PDB entry 7M50 | X-ray diffraction, 2.31 A resolution | chains E and II of the 39 polymer chains in the assembly

[Chain E (and II)]
Molecule: Coat protein
Source organism: Satellite tobacco mosaic virus
Notes: chain II of this document is another copy of the same molecule, construct and numbering; everything in this record applies to it too
Reference sequence: P17574 (COAT_STMV); numbering as in UniProt (aligned over 1-159)
Sequence (159 residues; row label = number of the first residue in the row):
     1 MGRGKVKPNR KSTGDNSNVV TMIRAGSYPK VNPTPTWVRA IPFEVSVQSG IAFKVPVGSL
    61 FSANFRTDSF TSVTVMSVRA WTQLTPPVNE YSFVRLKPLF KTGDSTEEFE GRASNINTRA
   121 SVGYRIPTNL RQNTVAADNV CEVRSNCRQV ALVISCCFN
Unresolved in the structure: 1-14 (chain II: 1-16)

[Chain E / chain II interface]
Contacting residue pairs (41):
  T102(E) with K101(II), hydrogen bond (backbone-side chain); Q132(II); N133(II), hydrogen bond (side chain-backbone); T134(II); V135(II)
  G103(E) with S72(II); N133(II), hydrogen bond (backbone-side chain); V135(II)
  D104(E) with T71(II), hydrogen bond (backbone-side chain); S72(II), hydrogen bond (backbone-side chain)
  S105(E) with N159(II), hydrogen bond
  T106(E) with T34(II), hydrogen bond (backbone-side chain); S69(II); F70(II); N159(II), hydrogen bond (side chain-backbone)
  E107(E) with N32(II); T34(II); P35(II); T36(II); N159(II)
  E108(E) with V31(II); N32(II), hydrogen bond (backbone-side chain); P33(II); T34(II), hydrogen bond (backbone-side chain)
  F109(E) with V31(II); N32(II)
  E110(E) with K30(II); V31(II), hydrogen bond (backbone-backbone)
  G111(E) with K30(II)
  R112(E) with Y28(II), hydrogen bond
  S114(E) with S27(II); Y28(II), hydrogen bond (side chain-backbone)
  S121(E) with K30(II), hydrogen bond (backbone-side chain)
  N129(E) with T74(II); N129(II); R131(II), hydrogen bond (side chain-backbone); Q132(II), hydrogen bond (backbone-side chain)
  L130(E) with R131(II); Q132(II); N133(II)
  Q132(E) with Q132(II)
Other interface residues (no listed pair), chain E (17 interface residues in all): F100
Other interface residues (no listed pair), chain II (24 interface residues in all): T128, D138

[Summary]
17 residues of chain E and 24 residues of chain II are in contact, with 16 hydrogen bonds. Polar pairs include
T102(E)-K101(II), T102(E)-N133(II) and G103(E)-N133(II).
Chain E and chain II are both Coat protein (Satellite tobacco mosaic virus); the structure, Crystallographic
structure of a cubic crystal form of STMV grown from ammonium sulfate, was determined by X-ray diffraction
(same publication as 5BKL, 5BKN, 7M2T, 7M2V, 7M3T and 7M57).
